Entry 6HUU (X-ray diffraction, 2.80 A resolution); this record covers chains O and U of the 28 polymer chains in the assembly.

== Chain O ==
Protein: Proteasome subunit alpha type-2
Source organism: Saccharomyces cerevisiae (strain ATCC 204508 / S288c)
Notes: EC 3.4.25.1
UniProtKB: P23639 (PSA2_YEAST); residue numbers follow UniProt; this construct covers 1-250
Sequence (250 residues; row label = number of the first residue in the row):
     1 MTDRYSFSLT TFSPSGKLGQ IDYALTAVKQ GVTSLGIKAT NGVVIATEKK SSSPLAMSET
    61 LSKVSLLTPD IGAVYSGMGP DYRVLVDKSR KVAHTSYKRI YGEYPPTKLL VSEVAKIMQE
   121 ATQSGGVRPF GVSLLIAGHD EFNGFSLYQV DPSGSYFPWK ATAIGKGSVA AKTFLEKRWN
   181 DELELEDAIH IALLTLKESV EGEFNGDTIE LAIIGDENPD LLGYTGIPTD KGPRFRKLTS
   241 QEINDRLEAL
Unresolved in the structure: 220-229
UniProt features mapped onto this chain:
  - cross-link: Lys108 (Glycyl lysine isopeptide (Lys-Gly) (interchain with G-Cter in ubiquitin))

== Chain U ==
Protein: Proteasome subunit alpha type-1
Source organism: Saccharomyces cerevisiae (strain ATCC 204508 / S288c)
Notes: EC 3.4.25.1
UniProtKB: P21243 (PSA1_YEAST); residues -8 to 243 here correspond to UniProt positions 1-252 (UniProt number = residue number + 9)
Sequence (252 residues; row label = number of the first residue in the row; numbers below 1 keep their minus sign (Met-8 is residue -8)):
    -8 MSGAAAASAA GYDRHITIFS PEGRLYQVEY AFKATNQTNI NSLAVRGKDC TVVISQKKVP
    52 DKLLDPTTVS YIFCISRTIG MVVNGPIPDA RNAALRAKAE AAEFRYKYGY DMPCDVLAKR
   112 MANLSQIYTQ RAYMRPLGVI LTFVSVDEEL GPSIYKTDPA GYYVGYKATA TGPKQQEITT
   172 NLENHFKKSK IDHINEESWE KVVEFAITHM IDALGTEFSK NDLEVGVATK DKFFTLSAEN
   232 IEERLVAIAE QD
Unresolved in the structure: -8 to 1, 243

== How chain O and chain U interact ==
Contacting residue pairs (66):
  Met1(O) - Tyr124(U)  hydrophobic
  Asp3(O) - Tyr124(U)
  Tyr5(O) - Ile7(U)
  Tyr5(O) - Ala123(U)  hydrophobic
  Tyr5(O) - Tyr124(U)  hydrophobic
  Leu9(O) - Ile9(U)  hydrophobic
  Leu9(O) - Ala123(U)  hydrophobic
  Gln20(O) - Ile9(U)
  Gln20(O) - Phe10(U)  hydrogen bond (side chain-backbone)
  Tyr23(O) - Phe10(U)
  Tyr23(O) - Ser11(U)
  Tyr23(O) - Pro12(U)  hydrophobic
  Tyr23(O) - Gly14(U)
  Ala24(O) - Phe10(U)  hydrophobic
  Thr26(O) - Pro12(U)
  Thr26(O) - Glu13(U)
  Ala27(O) - Gly14(U)
  Ser52(O) - Tyr153(U)  hydrogen bond
  Ser53(O) - Glu174(U)
  Pro54(O) - Lys158(U)
  Pro54(O) - Glu174(U)
  Leu55(O) - Tyr157(U)
  Leu55(O) - Lys158(U)  hydrogen bond (backbone-backbone)
  Leu55(O) - Ala159(U)
  Leu55(O) - Thr170(U)
  Leu55(O) - Glu174(U)
  Leu55(O) - Phe177(U)  hydrophobic
  Ala56(O) - Gly156(U)
  Ala56(O) - Tyr157(U)  hydrophobic
  Met57(O) - Arg37(U)
  Met57(O) - Val155(U)
  Met57(O) - Gly156(U)  hydrogen bond (backbone-backbone)
  Met57(O) - Tyr157(U)
  Met57(O) - Lys158(U)
  Thr60(O) - Tyr146(U)
  Thr60(O) - Val155(U)
  Thr60(O) - Gly156(U)  hydrogen bond (side chain-backbone)
  Leu61(O) - Tyr153(U)
  Met78(O) - Phe10(U)  hydrophobic
  Met78(O) - Leu16(U)  hydrophobic
  Pro80(O) - Gln117(U)
  Pro80(O) - Ala151(U)
  Pro80(O) - Gly152(U)
  Pro80(O) - Tyr153(U)
  Asp81(O) - Gln117(U)
  Arg83(O) - Ala113(U)  hydrogen bond (side chain-backbone)
  Arg83(O) - Asn114(U)
  Arg83(O) - Gly152(U)  hydrogen bond (side chain-backbone)
  Arg83(O) - Tyr154(U)
  Val84(O) - Asn114(U)
  Val84(O) - Gln117(U)
  Asp87(O) - Lys110(U)  salt bridge
  Asp87(O) - Asn114(U)
  Gly126(O) - Gln121(U)
  Gly126(O) - Arg122(U)
  Gly126(O) - Ala123(U)  hydrogen bond (backbone-backbone)
  Val127(O) - Gln121(U)
  Val127(O) - Arg122(U)
  Arg128(O) - Thr8(U)
  Arg128(O) - Phe10(U)
  Arg128(O) - Leu16(U)
  Arg128(O) - Thr120(U)  hydrogen bond (side chain-backbone)
  Arg128(O) - Gln121(U)  hydrogen bond (backbone-backbone)
  Pro129(O) - Phe10(U)
  Phe130(O) - Gln121(U)
  Gly131(O) - Phe10(U)
Interface residues without a listed pair, chain O (32 interface residues in all): Thr2, Gln30, Ala121
Interface residues without a listed pair, chain U (34 interface residues in all): Thr160, Leu173

== Summary ==
32 residues of chain O face 34 of chain U across their interface, with 10 hydrogen bonds and 1 salt bridge.
Among the polar pairs are Asp87(O)-Lys110(U), Gln20(O)-Phe10(U) and Ser52(O)-Tyr153(U).
Chain O is Proteasome subunit alpha type-2 and chain U is Proteasome subunit alpha type-1, both from
Saccharomyces cerevisiae (strain ATCC 204508 / S288c); the structure, Yeast 20S proteasome with human beta2c
(S171G) in complex with 29, was determined by X-ray diffraction together with 6HTB, 6HTC, 6HTD, 6HTP, 6HTR,
6HUB and 30 further entries from the same study.
